Entry 5D9Q (X-ray diffraction, 4.40 A resolution (low resolution: residue-level contacts below are approximate; hydrogen-bond / salt-bridge calls are withheld)); this record covers chains B and C of the 15 polymer chains in the assembly.

[Chain B (and C)]
Name: Envelope glycoprotein gp41
Organism: Human immunodeficiency virus 1
Notes: chain C of this document is another copy of the same molecule, construct and numbering; everything in this record applies to it too
UniProt: Q2N0S9 (Q2N0S9_9HIV1); residues 512-663 here correspond to UniProt positions 511-662 (UniProt number = residue number - 1)
Chain sequence (152 residues; numbered 512 to 663; the number before each row is that of its first residue):
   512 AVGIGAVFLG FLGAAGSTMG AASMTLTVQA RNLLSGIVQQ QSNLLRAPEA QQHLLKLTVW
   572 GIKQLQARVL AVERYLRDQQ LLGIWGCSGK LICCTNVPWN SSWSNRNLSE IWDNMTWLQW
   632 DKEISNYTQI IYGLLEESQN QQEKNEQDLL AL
Disordered / not traced: 512-518, 545-568
Differences from the reference sequence: conflict Pro559 (Ile558 in Q2N0S9), Cys605 (Thr604 in Q2N0S9)
Disulfides: Cys598-Cys604
Covalent attachments: N-acetylglucosamine (NAG) linked to Asn611, Asn637

[Interface between chain B and chain C]
Contacting residue pairs (29):
  Ser534(B) - Gln652(C)
  Ser534(B) - Asn656(C)
  Ser534(B) - Asp659(C)
  Met535(B) - Gln652(C)
  Met535(B) - Asn656(C)
  Thr536(B) - Gln652(C)
  Leu537(B) - Gln652(C)
  Thr538(B) - Glu647(C)
  Thr538(B) - Gln652(C)
  Ala541(B) - Gln591(C)
  Arg542(B) - Gln591(C)
  Arg542(B) - Ile595(C)
  Arg542(B) - Glu647(C)
  Leu544(B) - Gln591(C)
  Arg579(B) - Gln577(C)
  Arg579(B) - Val580(C)
  Arg579(B) - Leu581(C)
  Arg579(B) - Glu584(C)
  Tyr586(B) - Gln591(C)
  Lys601(B) - Gln590(C)
  Lys601(B) - Gln591(C)
  Lys601(B) - Gly594(C)
  Lys601(B) - Lys655(C)
  Leu602(B) - Asn651(C)
  Leu602(B) - Lys655(C)
  Ile603(B) - Lys655(C)
  Ile603(B) - Gln658(C)
  Cys605(B) - Gln658(C)
  Leu619(B) - Leu663(C)
Other interface residues (no listed pair), chain B (24 interface residues in all): Phe519, Val539, Asn543, Leu576, Val580, Val583, Leu587, Ser599, Gly600
Other interface residues (no listed pair), chain C (20 interface residues in all): Leu576, Leu587, Ser599, Glu648

[Overview]
The interface between chain B and chain C involves 24 residues on one side and 20 on the other. Covalently
linked N-acetylglucosamine: at Asn611(B) and Asn637(B).
Chain B and chain C are both Envelope glycoprotein gp41 (Human immunodeficiency virus 1); the structure,
Crystal Structure of the BG505 SOSIP gp140 HIV-1 Env trimer in Complex with the Broadly Neutralizing ..., was
determined by X-ray diffraction (same publication as 5KZC).
